Entry 5ESV (X-ray diffraction, 3.10 A resolution); this record covers chains A and B of the 9 polymer chains in the assembly.

# Chain A
Protein: CH03 Heavy Chain
Source organism: Homo sapiens
UniProt: S6BGE0 (S6BGE0_HUMAN); residues 103-218 here correspond to UniProt positions 129-244 (UniProt number = residue number + 26)
Chain sequence (244 residues; each row starts with the number of its first residue; a row labelled like 82A-82C holds insertion residues (82A, then the next letters in order)):
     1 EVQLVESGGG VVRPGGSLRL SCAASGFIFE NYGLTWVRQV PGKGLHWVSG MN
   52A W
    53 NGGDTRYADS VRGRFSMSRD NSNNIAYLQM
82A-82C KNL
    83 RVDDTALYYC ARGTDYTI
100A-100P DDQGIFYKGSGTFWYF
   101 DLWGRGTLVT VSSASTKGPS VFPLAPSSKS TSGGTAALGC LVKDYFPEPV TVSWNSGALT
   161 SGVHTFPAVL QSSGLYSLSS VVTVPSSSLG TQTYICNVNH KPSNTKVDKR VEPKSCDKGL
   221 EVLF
Disordered / not traced: 128-130, 214-224
Disulfides: Cys22-Cys92, Cys140-Cys196
Differences from the reference sequence: expression tag (219-224)

# Chain B
Protein: CH03 Light Chain
Source organism: Homo sapiens
UniProt: P01834 (IGKC_HUMAN); residues 109-214 here correspond to UniProt positions 1-106 (UniProt number = residue number - 108)
Chain sequence (215 residues; each row starts with the number of its first residue):
     1 EIVLTQSPAT LSLSPGERAT LSCRASQ
   27A S
    28 VHPKYFAWYQ QKPGQSPRLL IYSGSTRAAG IADRFSGGGS GIHFTLTITR VEPEDFAVYF
    88 CQQYGGSPYT FGQGTKVELR RTVAAPSVFI FPPSDEQLKS GTASVVCLLN NFYPREAKVQ
   148 WKVDNALQSG NSQESVTEQD SKDSTYSLSS TLTLSKADYE KHKVYACEVT HQGLSSPVTK
   208 SFNRGEC
Disordered / not traced: 213-214
Disulfides: Cys23-Cys88, Cys134-Cys194

# How chain A and chain B interact
Residue-residue contacts (67):
  Gln39(A) with Gln38(B), hydrogen bond
  Gly44(A) with Phe87(B)
  Leu45(A) with Pro44(B), hydrophobic; Phe87(B), hydrophobic; Phe98(B)
  Trp47(A) with Pro95(B), hydrophobic; Tyr96(B); Phe98(B), hydrophobic
  Arg58(A) with Ser94(B), hydrogen bond
  Tyr59(A) with Pro95(B)
  Asp61(A) with Pro95(B)
  Tyr91(A) with Gln38(B), hydrogen bond; Gln42(B); Ser43(B); Pro44(B)
  Phe100M(A) with Tyr96(B)
  Trp100N(A) with Gln89(B), hydrogen bond (backbone-side chain); Tyr91(B), hydrophobic; Tyr96(B), hydrogen bond
  Tyr100O(A) with Tyr36(B); Leu46(B), hydrophobic; Tyr49(B); Gln89(B); Tyr91(B)
  Phe100P(A) with Tyr36(B), hydrogen bond (backbone-side chain); Leu46(B)
  Asp101(A) with Leu46(B)
  Trp103(A) with Tyr36(B); Ser43(B); Pro44(B)
  Gly104(A) with Ser43(B)
  Arg105(A) with Gly41(B); Ser43(B), hydrogen bond
  Phe122(A) with Ser121(B); Gln124(B)
  Pro123(A) with Ser121(B); Glu123(B)
  Leu124(A) with Phe118(B), hydrophobic; Val133(B), hydrophobic
  Ala125(A) with Phe118(B)
  Thr131(A) with Phe116(B)
  Ser132(A) with Phe116(B); Lys207(B), hydrogen bond
  Ala137(A) with Phe116(B), hydrophobic; Phe118(B), hydrophobic
  Leu138(A) with Phe118(B)
  Leu141(A) with Ser131(B)
  Lys143(A) with Gln124(B); Ser131(B)
  His164(A) with Asn138(B), hydrogen bond; Asp167(B); Ser174(B), hydrogen bond
  Phe166(A) with Leu135(B), hydrophobic; Ser162(B); Thr164(B); Ser174(B); Leu175(B); Ser176(B)
  Pro167(A) with Ser162(B), hydrogen bond (backbone-side chain); Val163(B)
  Val169(A) with Glu161(B); Ser162(B)
  Leu170(A) with Gln160(B), hydrogen bond (backbone-side chain)
  Gln171(A) with Gln160(B)
  Val181(A) with Leu135(B), hydrophobic
  Thr183(A) with Asn137(B)
  Lys209(A) with Glu123(B), salt bridge
Other interface residues (no listed pair), chain A (43 interface residues in all): Val37, His46, Ala60, Arg64, Val121, Thr135, Thr165, Ser179
Other interface residues (no listed pair), chain B (40 interface residues in all): Glu1, Tyr32, Ala34, Ile117, Thr180

# Overview
43 residues of chain A face 40 of chain B across their interface; the contacts include 12 hydrogen bonds and 1
salt bridge. Polar pairs include Lys209(A)-Glu123(B), Gln39(A)-Gln38(B) and Arg58(A)-Ser94(B).
Here chain A is CH03 Heavy Chain and chain B is CH03 Light Chain, both from Homo sapiens. Entry 5ESV (Crystal
Structure of Broadly Neutralizing Antibody CH03, Isolated from Donor CH0219, in Complex with Scaffolded
Trimeric ...) was determined by X-ray diffraction (same publication as 5ESZ).
